7FNU - chains A and B; structure by X-ray diffraction, 1.54 A resolution.

[Chain A]
Protein: Pre-mRNA-splicing factor 8
From: Saccharomyces cerevisiae S288C
Reference sequence: P33334 (PRP8_YEAST); numbering as in UniProt (aligned over 1836-2090)
Chain sequence (258 residues; numbered 1833 to 2090; the number before each row is that of its first residue):
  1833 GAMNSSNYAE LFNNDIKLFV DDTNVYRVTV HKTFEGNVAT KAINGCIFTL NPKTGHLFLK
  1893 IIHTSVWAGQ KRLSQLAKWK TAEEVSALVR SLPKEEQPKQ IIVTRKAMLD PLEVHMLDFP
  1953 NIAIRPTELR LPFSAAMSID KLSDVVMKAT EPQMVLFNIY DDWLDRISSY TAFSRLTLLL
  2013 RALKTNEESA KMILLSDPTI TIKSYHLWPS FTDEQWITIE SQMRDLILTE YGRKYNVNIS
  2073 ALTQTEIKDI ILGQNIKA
Unresolved in the structure: 2085-2090
Construct notes: expression tag (1833-1835)
Swiss-Prot annotation at these positions:
  - mutagenesis: Asp1853 (D1853A: Alters protein folding. Severely impaired growth. Strongly reduced growth at 35 degrees Celsius; when associated with A-1854; D1853N: Reduced growth at 30 degrees Celsius ...), Asp1854 (D1854A: Reduced growth at 30 degrees Celsius. Strongly reduced growth at 16 degrees Celsius. Strongly reduced growth at 35 degrees Celsius; when associated with A-1853 ...), Thr1855 (T1855A: Reduced growth at 30 degrees Celsius. Strongly reduced growth at 16 degrees Celsius), Thr1936 (T1936A: Reduced growth at 30 degrees Celsius. Strongly reduced growth at 16 degrees Celsius), Arg1937 (R1937K: Severely impaired growth. Reduced growth at 30 degrees Celsius. Strongly reduced growth at 16 degrees Celsius)
Small-molecule neighbours:
  - VYO (methyl [(5-amino-1,3,4-thiadiazol-2-yl)sulfanyl]acetate), molecule 1: Asn1845, Asn1846, Asp1847, Ile1848, Lys1849, Asn1883, Lys1885, Thr1886
  - VYO, molecule 2: Thr2003, Ser2006, Arg2007, Thr2009, Leu2010, Glu2052, Arg2056, Ile2083, Leu2084

[Chain B]
Protein: A1 cistron-splicing factor AAR2
From: Saccharomyces cerevisiae S288C
Reference sequence: P32357 (AAR2_YEAST); aligned to UniProt positions 1-317 over residues 1-317
Chain sequence (308 residues; numbered -3 to 317; 13 numbers in that range are skipped by the numbering (no residue carries them; nothing is unmodelled there); the number before each row is that of its first residue; numbers below 1 keep their minus sign (Gly-3 is residue -3)):
    -3 GAMAMNTVPF TSAPIEVTIG IDQYSFNVKE NQPFHGIKDI PIGHVHVIHF QHADNSSMRY
    57 GYWFDCRMGN FYIQYDPKDG LYKMMEERDG AKFENIVHNF KERQMMVSYP KIDEDDTWYN
   117 LTEFVQMDKI RKIVRKDENQ FSYVDSSMTT VQENEL
   166 SSSSSDPAHS LNYTVINFKS REAIRPGHEM EDFLDKSYYL NTVMLQGIFK NSSNYFGELQ
   226 FAFLNAMFFG NYGSSLQWHA MIELICSSAT VPKHMLDKLD EILYYQIKTL PEQYSDILLN
   286 ERVWNICLYS SFQKNSLHNT EKIMENKYPE LL
Unresolved in the structure: -3 to 0, 166-169
Construct notes: expression tag (-3 to 0); conflict Ser166 (Leu153 in P32357), Ser167 (Lys154 in P32357), Ser170 (Asp in P32357)
Swiss-Prot annotation at these positions:
  - region: Leu261 to Ile282 (Leucine-zipper)
  - modified residue: Ser253 (Phosphoserine), Thr274 (Phosphothreonine)

[Chain A / chain B interface]
Contacting residue pairs (18):
  Gln1907(A) - Met195(B)
  Gln1907(A) - Leu199(B)
  Leu1908(A) - Met195(B)  hydrophobic
  Trp1911(A) - Glu194(B)
  Trp1911(A) - Met195(B)
  Trp1911(A) - Phe198(B)  hydrophobic
  Asp1942(A) - Lys184(B)  salt bridge
  Asp1942(A) - Phe198(B)
  Glu1945(A) - Lys184(B)  salt bridge
  Val1946(A) - Ile189(B)  hydrophobic
  Val1946(A) - Glu194(B)
  Val1946(A) - Phe198(B)  hydrophobic
  His1947(A) - Glu194(B)
  Leu1949(A) - Lys184(B)
  Leu1949(A) - Ser185(B)
  Leu1949(A) - Arg186(B)
  Leu1949(A) - Ile189(B)  hydrophobic
  Asp1950(A) - Arg186(B)  salt bridge

[Summary]
9 residues of chain A and 8 residues of chain B are in contact; the contacts include 3 salt bridges. Polar
pairs include Asp1942(A)-Lys184(B), Glu1945(A)-Lys184(B) and Asp1950(A)-Arg186(B). Bound to chain A: compound
VYO. UniProt lists 5 mutagenesis sites on chain A.
Chain A is Pre-mRNA-splicing factor 8 and chain B is A1 cistron-splicing factor AAR2, both from Saccharomyces
cerevisiae S288C; the structure, PanDDA analysis group deposition -- Aar2/RNaseH in complex with fragment
P07F03 from the F2X-Universal Library, was determined by X-ray diffraction (same publication as 5ST0, 5ST1,
5ST2, 5ST3, 5ST4, 5ST5 and 248 further entries).
